PDB entry 9ILO | X-ray diffraction, 2.21 A resolution | chains A and B

== Chain A (and B) ==
Molecule: CTB10
Source organism: Cercospora sp. JNU001
Notes: chain B of this document is another copy of the same molecule, construct and numbering; everything in this record applies to it too
UniProt: A0A977K7H6 (A0A977K7H6_9PEZI); numbering as in UniProt (aligned over 1-132)
Amino-acid sequence (141 residues; numbered 1 to 141; the number before each row is that of its first residue):
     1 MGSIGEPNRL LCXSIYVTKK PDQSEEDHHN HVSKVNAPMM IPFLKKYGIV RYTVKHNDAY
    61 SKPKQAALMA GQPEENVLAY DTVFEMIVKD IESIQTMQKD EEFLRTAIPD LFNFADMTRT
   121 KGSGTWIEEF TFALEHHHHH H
Unresolved in the structure: 1-7, 133-141 (chain B: 1-8, 133-141)
Sequence notes: engineered mutation PBF_13 (Trp in A0A977K7H6), Ala107 (Thr in A0A977K7H6), Leu111 (His in A0A977K7H6), Thr120 (Ser in A0A977K7H6), Gly124 (Leu in A0A977K7H6); expression tag (133-141)
Modified / non-standard residues: PBF (para-(benzoyl)-phenylalanine) at position 13

== Chain A / chain B interface ==
Contacting residue pairs - 112 pairs, chain A then chain B:
  Arg9(A) - Tyr60(B)
  Leu11(A) - Lys64(B)
  PBF_13(A) - Leu68(B)
  PBF_13(A) - Met69(B)
  PBF_13(A) - Gln72(B)
  Ser14(A) - Lys55(B)  hydrogen bond
  Tyr16(A) - Tyr16(B)
  Tyr16(A) - Lys55(B)
  Ser33(A) - Glu128(B)  hydrogen bond
  Ile41(A) - Phe130(B)  hydrophobic
  Leu44(A) - Phe132(B)  hydrophobic
  Lys45(A) - Phe132(B)
  Ile49(A) - Phe132(B)
  Val50(A) - Thr131(B)
  Val50(A) - Phe132(B)
  Arg51(A) - Arg51(B)
  Arg51(A) - Glu129(B)  salt bridge
  Arg51(A) - Phe130(B)
  Arg51(A) - Thr131(B)
  Tyr52(A) - Glu128(B)
  Tyr52(A) - Glu129(B)
  Tyr52(A) - Phe130(B)  hydrogen bond (backbone-backbone)
  Thr53(A) - Glu128(B)
  Thr53(A) - Glu129(B)
  Val54(A) - Trp126(B)
  Val54(A) - Ile127(B)
  Val54(A) - Glu128(B)  hydrogen bond (backbone-backbone)
  Lys55(A) - Ser14(B)  hydrogen bond
  Lys55(A) - Tyr16(B)
  Lys55(A) - Glu85(B)  salt bridge
  Lys55(A) - Thr125(B)
  Lys55(A) - Trp126(B)
  Lys55(A) - Ile127(B)
  His56(A) - Thr125(B)
  His56(A) - Trp126(B)  hydrogen bond (backbone-backbone)
  His56(A) - Glu128(B)  salt bridge
  Asp58(A) - Trp126(B)  hydrogen bond
  Tyr60(A) - Arg9(B)
  Tyr60(A) - Trp126(B)
  Ser61(A) - Gly124(B)
  Ser61(A) - Thr125(B)
  Ser61(A) - Trp126(B)
  Lys64(A) - Leu11(B)
  Lys64(A) - Ile91(B)
  Gln65(A) - Ser123(B)
  Gln65(A) - Gly124(B)  hydrogen bond (side chain-backbone)
  Ala67(A) - Ile91(B)  hydrophobic
  Ala67(A) - Gln95(B)  hydrogen bond (backbone-side chain)
  Leu68(A) - PBF_13(B)
  Leu68(A) - Ile91(B)  hydrophobic
  Leu68(A) - Ile94(B)  hydrophobic
  Met69(A) - PBF_13(B)
  Met69(A) - Gly122(B)
  Gln72(A) - PBF_13(B)
  Glu75(A) - Lys121(B)  hydrogen bond (backbone-side chain)
  Asn76(A) - Thr120(B)
  Asn76(A) - Lys121(B)
  Asn76(A) - Gly122(B)  hydrogen bond (backbone-backbone)
  Val77(A) - Gly122(B)
  Leu78(A) - Tyr16(B)  hydrophobic
  Leu78(A) - Tyr80(B)
  Leu78(A) - Gly122(B)  hydrogen bond (backbone-backbone)
  Leu78(A) - Ser123(B)
  Tyr80(A) - Leu78(B)
  Glu85(A) - Lys55(B)  salt bridge
  Glu85(A) - Glu85(B)
  Ile91(A) - Lys64(B)
  Ile91(A) - Ala67(B)  hydrophobic
  Ile91(A) - Leu68(B)  hydrophobic
  Ile94(A) - Leu68(B)  hydrophobic
  Gln95(A) - Ala67(B)  hydrogen bond (side chain-backbone)
  Thr120(A) - Asn76(B)
  Lys121(A) - Glu75(B)  hydrogen bond (side chain-backbone)
  Lys121(A) - Asn76(B)
  Lys121(A) - Leu78(B)
  Gly122(A) - Met69(B)
  Gly122(A) - Asn76(B)  hydrogen bond (backbone-backbone)
  Gly122(A) - Val77(B)
  Gly122(A) - Leu78(B)  hydrogen bond (backbone-backbone)
  Ser123(A) - Gln65(B)
  Ser123(A) - Leu78(B)
  Gly124(A) - Ser61(B)
  Gly124(A) - Gln65(B)  hydrogen bond (backbone-side chain)
  Thr125(A) - Lys55(B)
  Thr125(A) - His56(B)
  Thr125(A) - Ser61(B)
  Trp126(A) - Val54(B)
  Trp126(A) - Lys55(B)
  Trp126(A) - His56(B)  hydrogen bond (backbone-backbone)
  Trp126(A) - Asp58(B)  hydrogen bond
  Trp126(A) - Tyr60(B)
  Trp126(A) - Ser61(B)
  Ile127(A) - Val54(B)
  Ile127(A) - Lys55(B)
  Glu128(A) - Ser33(B)  hydrogen bond
  Glu128(A) - Tyr52(B)
  Glu128(A) - Thr53(B)
  Glu128(A) - Val54(B)  hydrogen bond (backbone-backbone)
  Glu128(A) - His56(B)  salt bridge
  Glu129(A) - Arg51(B)  salt bridge
  Glu129(A) - Tyr52(B)
  Glu129(A) - Thr53(B)
  Phe130(A) - Ile41(B)  hydrophobic
  Phe130(A) - Arg51(B)
  Phe130(A) - Tyr52(B)  hydrogen bond (backbone-backbone)
  Thr131(A) - Val50(B)
  Thr131(A) - Arg51(B)
  Phe132(A) - Ile41(B)
  Phe132(A) - Leu44(B)  hydrophobic
  Phe132(A) - Lys45(B)
  Phe132(A) - Ile49(B)
  Phe132(A) - Val50(B)
Also at the interface, not in a pair above, chain A (51 interface residues in all): Cys12, Ala37, Asn57
Also at the interface, not in a pair above, chain B (51 interface residues in all): Cys12, Ala37, Asn57

== In short ==
The chain A/chain B interface involves 51 residues from each chain; the contacts include 22 hydrogen bonds and
6 salt bridges. Polar contacts include Arg51(A)-Glu129(B), Lys55(A)-Glu85(B) and His56(A)-Glu128(B).
Both chains are CTB10 (Cercospora sp. JNU001). Entry 9ILO (Crystal structure of CTB10-M4) was determined by
X-ray diffraction, deposited together with 9IKU, 9IM9 and 9IPR.
